PDB entry 5ZJP | X-ray diffraction, 2.66 A resolution | chains A and B

== Chain A (and B) ==
Molecule: Putative N-acetylmannosamine-6-phosphate 2-epimerase
Source organism: Vibrio cholerae
Notes: EC 5.1.3.9; chain B of this document is another copy of the same molecule, construct and numbering; everything in this record applies to it too
UniProt: A0A2K2UT85 (A0A2K2UT85_VIBCL); residues 3-232 here correspond to UniProt positions 7-236 (UniProt number = residue number + 4)
Sequence (230 residues; numbered 3 to 232; the number before each row is that of its first residue):
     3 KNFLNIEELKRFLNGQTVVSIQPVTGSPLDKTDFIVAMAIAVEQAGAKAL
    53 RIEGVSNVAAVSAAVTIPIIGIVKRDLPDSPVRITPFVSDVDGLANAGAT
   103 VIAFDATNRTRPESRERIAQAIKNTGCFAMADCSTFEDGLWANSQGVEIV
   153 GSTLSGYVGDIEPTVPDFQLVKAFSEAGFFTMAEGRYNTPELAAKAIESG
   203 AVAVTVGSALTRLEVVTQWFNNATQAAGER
Not modelled in the structure: 3-4, 161-164, 232 (chain B: fully traced)
Residues lining bound ligands: N-acetyl-D-glucosamine-6-phosphate (RFW): Ser22, Gln24, Arg53, Ile74, Lys76, Arg85, Ile86, Thr155, Leu156, Tyr159, Glu186, Gly187, Arg188, Asn190, Val208, Gly209, Ser210, Ala211, Arg214

== Interface between chain A and chain B ==
Pairs across the interface - 78 pairs, chain A then chain B:
  Asn16(A) with Gly230(B), hydrogen bond (side chain-backbone)
  Gly17(A) with Thr226(B), hydrogen bond (backbone-side chain); Gln227(B), hydrogen bond (backbone-backbone); Gly230(B)
  Gln18(A) with Asn223(B); Thr226(B); Gln227(B), hydrogen bond
  Thr19(A) with Phe222(B); Asn223(B), hydrogen bond (backbone-side chain); Thr226(B), hydrogen bond
  Pro30(A) with Ala39(B); Ile42(B), hydrophobic; Gln46(B)
  Leu31(A) with Ala39(B), hydrophobic; Met40(B), hydrophobic; Ala43(B), hydrophobic
  Phe36(A) with Leu31(B), hydrophobic; Phe36(B), hydrophobic
  Ala39(A) with Pro30(B); Leu31(B), hydrophobic; Phe36(B), hydrophobic
  Met40(A) with Leu31(B), hydrophobic; Leu215(B), hydrophobic
  Ile42(A) with Pro30(B), hydrophobic
  Ala43(A) with Glu216(B)
  Val44(A) with Leu215(B), hydrophobic; Thr219(B)
  Gln46(A) with Pro30(B)
  Ala47(A) with Glu216(B); Gln220(B)
  Gly48(A) with Asn223(B)
  Ala49(A) with Asn223(B)
  Tyr189(A) with Phe222(B)
  Asn190(A) with Phe222(B)
  Thr191(A) with Phe222(B)
  Pro192(A) with Trp221(B); Phe222(B), hydrophobic; Ala225(B)
  Ala195(A) with Thr226(B)
  Ala196(A) with Ala225(B)
  Ile199(A) with Gly230(B)
  Glu200(A) with Ala229(B)
  Val206(A) with Thr226(B)
  Val208(A) with Phe222(B), hydrophobic
  Leu212(A) with Leu215(B); Val218(B), hydrophobic; Thr219(B)
  Leu215(A) with Met40(B), hydrophobic; Val44(B), hydrophobic; Leu212(B)
  Glu216(A) with Ala43(B); Ala47(B)
  Val218(A) with Leu212(B), hydrophobic
  Thr219(A) with Val44(B); Leu212(B)
  Gln220(A) with Ala47(B)
  Trp221(A) with Pro192(B)
  Phe222(A) with Thr19(B); Asn190(B); Thr191(B); Pro192(B), hydrophobic; Val208(B), hydrophobic
  Asn223(A) with Gln18(B); Thr19(B), hydrogen bond (side chain-backbone); Gly48(B), hydrogen bond (side chain-backbone); Ala49(B)
  Ala225(A) with Pro192(B); Ala196(B)
  Thr226(A) with Gly17(B), hydrogen bond (side chain-backbone); Gln18(B); Thr19(B), hydrogen bond; Ala195(B); Ile199(B); Val206(B)
  Gln227(A) with Gly17(B), hydrogen bond (backbone-backbone); Gln18(B), hydrogen bond
  Ala229(A) with Ala196(B)
  Gly230(A) with Ile199(B)
Other interface residues (no listed pair), chain A (45 interface residues in all): Val21, Ser29, Asp35, Ala211, Thr213
Other interface residues (no listed pair), chain B (45 interface residues in all): Asn16, Val21, Ser29, Tyr189, Glu200, Ala211, Thr213, Glu231

== Summary ==
Chain A and chain B each contribute 45 residues to their interface, with 12 hydrogen bonds. Polar pairs
include Asn16(A)-Gly230(B), Gly17(A)-Thr226(B) and Gln18(A)-Gln227(B). Chain A binds
N-acetyl-D-glucosamine-6-phosphate.
Both chains are Putative N-acetylmannosamine-6-phosphate 2-epimerase (Vibrio cholerae). Entry 5ZJP (Structure
of N-acetylmannosamine-6-phosphate-2-epimerase from Vibrio cholerae with N-acetylglucosamine-6-phosphate) was
determined by X-ray diffraction, deposited together with 5ZJB, 5ZJN and 5ZKN.
